Entry 7TCN (electron microscopy, 4.10 A resolution (low resolution: residue-level contacts below are approximate; hydrogen-bond / salt-bridge calls are withheld)); this record covers chains E and F of the 12 polymer chains in the assembly.

== Chain E ==
Name: Envelope glycoprotein gp160
Source organism: Human immunodeficiency virus 1
UniProtKB: M4M0W3 (M4M0W3_9HIV1); the construct lacks a stretch of the UniProt sequence and is renumbered around it, so the offset changes along the chain: 35-146 = UniProt 31-142; 156-309 = UniProt 143-296; 312-321 = UniProt 297-306; 322-359 = UniProt 308-345; 1 more segments
Amino-acid sequence (486 residues; numbered 7 to 503 plus 1 insertion-coded residue; 12 numbers in that range are skipped by the numbering (no residue carries them; nothing is unmodelled there); the number before each row is that of its first residue):
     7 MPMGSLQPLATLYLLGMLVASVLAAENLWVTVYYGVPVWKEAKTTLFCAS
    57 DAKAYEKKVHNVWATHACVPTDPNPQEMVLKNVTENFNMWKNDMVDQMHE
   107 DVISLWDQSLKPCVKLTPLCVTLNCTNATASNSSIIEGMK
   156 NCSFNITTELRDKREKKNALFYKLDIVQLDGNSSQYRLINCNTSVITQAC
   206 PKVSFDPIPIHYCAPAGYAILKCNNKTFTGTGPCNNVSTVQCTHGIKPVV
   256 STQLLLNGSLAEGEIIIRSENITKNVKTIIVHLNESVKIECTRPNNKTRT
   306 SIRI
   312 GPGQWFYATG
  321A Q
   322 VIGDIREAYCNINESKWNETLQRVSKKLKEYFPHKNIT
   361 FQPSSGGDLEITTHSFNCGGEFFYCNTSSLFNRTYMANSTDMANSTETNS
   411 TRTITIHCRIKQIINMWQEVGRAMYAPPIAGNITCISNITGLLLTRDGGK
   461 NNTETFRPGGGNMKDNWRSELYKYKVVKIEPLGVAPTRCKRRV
Unresolved in the structure: 7-31, 62-70, 156, 312-313, 399-409
Sequence notes: initiating methionine (7); expression tag (8-34); conflict Lys-64 (Glu60 in M4M0W3), Trp-316 (Ala301 in M4M0W3), Lys-488 (Glu473 in M4M0W3), Ile-489 (Val474 in M4M0W3), Glu-490 (Lys475 in M4M0W3), Arg-498 (Asn483 in M4M0W3), Cys-499 (Ala484 in M4M0W3), Lys-500 (Arg485 in M4M0W3)
Disulfides: Cys-119/Cys-205, Cys-126/Cys-196, Cys-131/Cys-157, Cys-218/Cys-247, Cys-228/Cys-239, Cys-296/Cys-331, Cys-378/Cys-445, Cys-385/Cys-418
Glycans and other covalent adducts: glycan linked to Asn-197; N-acetylglucosamine (NAG) linked to Asn-262, Asn-339, Asn-386, Asn-392
Small-molecule neighbours:
  - N-acetylglucosamine (NAG; 2-acetamido-2-deoxy-beta-D-glucopyranose), molecule 1: Val-85, Asn-229, Asn-241
  - N-acetylglucosamine (NAG), molecule 2: Asn-130, Ser-158, Phe-159, Asn-160, Lys-171
  - N-acetylglucosamine (NAG), molecule 3: Asn-230, Thr-232, Asn-240

== Chain F ==
Name: Glycoprotein 41
Source organism: Human immunodeficiency virus 1
UniProtKB: Q2N0S5 (Q2N0S5_9HIV1); residues 511-664 here correspond to UniProt positions 508-661 (UniProt number = residue number - 3)
Amino-acid sequence (160 residues; numbered 505 to 664; the number before each row is that of its first residue):
   505 GRRRRRRAVGIGAVFLGFLGAAGSTMGAASMTLTVQARNLLSGIVQQQSN
   555 LLRAPEAQQHLLKLTVWGIKQLQARVLAVERYLRDQQLLGIWGCSGKLIC
   605 CTNVPWNSSWSNRNLSEIWDNMTWLQWDKEISNYTQIIYGLLEESQNQQE
   655 KNEQDLLALD
Unresolved in the structure: 505-517, 547-571
Sequence notes: expression tag (505-510); conflict Pro-559 (Ile556 in Q2N0S5), Cys-605 (Thr602 in Q2N0S5)
Disulfides: Cys-598/Cys-604

== Interface between chain E and chain F ==
Residue-residue contacts (75; chain E residue first):
  Leu-34(E) / Pro-609(F)
  Leu-34(E) / Trp-610(F)
  Trp-35(E) / Asn-607(F)
  Trp-35(E) / Val-608(F)
  Trp-35(E) / Pro-609(F)
  Trp-35(E) / Trp-610(F)
  Val-36(E) / Thr-606(F)
  Val-36(E) / Asn-607(F)
  Val-36(E) / Val-608(F)
  Val-36(E) / Trp-610(F)
  Val-36(E) / Leu-646(F)
  Thr-37(E) / Ile-603(F)
  Thr-37(E) / Cys-604(F)
  Thr-37(E) / Trp-610(F)
  Val-38(E) / Trp-596(F)
  Val-38(E) / Cys-598(F)
  Val-38(E) / Ile-603(F)
  Val-38(E) / Cys-604(F)
  Tyr-39(E) / Leu-602(F)
  Tyr-39(E) / Ile-603(F)
  Tyr-39(E) / Trp-623(F)
  Tyr-40(E) / Leu-537(F)
  Tyr-40(E) / Tyr-586(F)
  Tyr-40(E) / Leu-593(F)
  Tyr-40(E) / Leu-602(F)
  Gly-41(E) / Leu-537(F)
  Gly-41(E) / Gln-540(F)
  Val-42(E) / Leu-537(F)
  Val-42(E) / Gln-540(F)
  Val-42(E) / Trp-628(F)
  Pro-43(E) / Ala-525(F)
  Pro-43(E) / Ala-526(F)
  Pro-43(E) / Gln-540(F)
  Pro-43(E) / Trp-628(F)
  Pro-43(E) / Leu-629(F)
  Val-44(E) / Leu-629(F)
  Val-44(E) / Asp-632(F)
  Trp-45(E) / Leu-523(F)
  Trp-45(E) / Leu-629(F)
  Phe-53(E) / Gln-575(F)
  Phe-53(E) / Ala-578(F)
  Cys-54(E) / Gln-575(F)
  Thr-71(E) / Gly-572(F)
  Met-84(E) / Phe-519(F)
  Met-84(E) / Gly-521(F)
  Leu-86(E) / Gly-524(F)
  Asn-88(E) / Gly-527(F)
  Val-89(E) / Ala-526(F)
  Pro-220(E) / Ala-578(F)
  Ala-221(E) / Asn-543(F)
  Ala-221(E) / Ala-582(F)
  Val-245(E) / Phe-519(F)
  Gln-246(E) / Phe-519(F)
  Lys-488(E) / Arg-585(F)
  Ile-489(E) / Phe-522(F)
  Ile-489(E) / Arg-585(F)
  Pro-491(E) / Arg-585(F)
  Pro-491(E) / Asp-589(F)
  Leu-492(E) / Leu-592(F)
  Leu-492(E) / Leu-593(F)
  Leu-492(E) / Trp-596(F)
  Val-494(E) / Trp-628(F)
  Val-494(E) / Trp-631(F)
  Ala-495(E) / Trp-610(F)
  Ala-495(E) / Trp-623(F)
  Ala-495(E) / Trp-628(F)
  Ala-495(E) / Trp-631(F)
  Pro-496(E) / Trp-610(F)
  Pro-496(E) / Leu-619(F)
  Pro-496(E) / Trp-623(F)
  Cys-499(E) / Cys-605(F)
  Lys-500(E) / Cys-605(F)
  Lys-500(E) / Thr-606(F)
  Arg-501(E) / Cys-605(F)
  Arg-501(E) / Thr-606(F)
Other interface residues (no listed pair), chain E (39 interface residues in all): Lys-46, Pro-76, Gln-82, Gly-222, Ala-224, Thr-497
Other interface residues (no listed pair), chain F (48 interface residues in all): Leu-520, Met-530, Ala-533, Ala-541, Leu-544, Leu-545, Gly-597, Ile-635, Gln-650, Gln-653

== In short ==
39 residues of chain E face 48 of chain F across their interface. Bound to chain E: 3 copies of
N-acetylglucosamine. Covalently linked N-acetylglucosamine: at Asn-262(E), Asn-339(E), Asn-386(E) and
Asn-392(E).
Chain E is Envelope glycoprotein gp160 and chain F is Glycoprotein 41, both from Human immunodeficiency virus
1; the structure, Cryo-EM structure of CH235.12 in complex with HIV-1 Env trimer CH505TF.N279K.SOSIP.664 with
high-mannose glycans, was determined by electron microscopy.
